9B84 - chains A and F of the 3 polymer chains in the assembly; structure by electron microscopy, 3.20 A resolution.

# Chain A
Name: Maltodextrin-binding protein, Double-stranded RNA-specific adenosine deaminase
From: Escherichia coli
Notes: EC 3.5.4.37
UniProt: chimeric construct of C3SHQ8, P55265: residues -264 to 101 from C3SHQ8 (C3SHQ8_ECOLX) positions 27-392 (UniProt number = residue number + 291); residues 127-1226 from P55265 positions 127-1226 (same numbers)
Sequence (1492 residues; numbered -265 to 1226; the number before each row is that of its first residue; numbers below 1 keep their minus sign (Met-265 is residue -265)):
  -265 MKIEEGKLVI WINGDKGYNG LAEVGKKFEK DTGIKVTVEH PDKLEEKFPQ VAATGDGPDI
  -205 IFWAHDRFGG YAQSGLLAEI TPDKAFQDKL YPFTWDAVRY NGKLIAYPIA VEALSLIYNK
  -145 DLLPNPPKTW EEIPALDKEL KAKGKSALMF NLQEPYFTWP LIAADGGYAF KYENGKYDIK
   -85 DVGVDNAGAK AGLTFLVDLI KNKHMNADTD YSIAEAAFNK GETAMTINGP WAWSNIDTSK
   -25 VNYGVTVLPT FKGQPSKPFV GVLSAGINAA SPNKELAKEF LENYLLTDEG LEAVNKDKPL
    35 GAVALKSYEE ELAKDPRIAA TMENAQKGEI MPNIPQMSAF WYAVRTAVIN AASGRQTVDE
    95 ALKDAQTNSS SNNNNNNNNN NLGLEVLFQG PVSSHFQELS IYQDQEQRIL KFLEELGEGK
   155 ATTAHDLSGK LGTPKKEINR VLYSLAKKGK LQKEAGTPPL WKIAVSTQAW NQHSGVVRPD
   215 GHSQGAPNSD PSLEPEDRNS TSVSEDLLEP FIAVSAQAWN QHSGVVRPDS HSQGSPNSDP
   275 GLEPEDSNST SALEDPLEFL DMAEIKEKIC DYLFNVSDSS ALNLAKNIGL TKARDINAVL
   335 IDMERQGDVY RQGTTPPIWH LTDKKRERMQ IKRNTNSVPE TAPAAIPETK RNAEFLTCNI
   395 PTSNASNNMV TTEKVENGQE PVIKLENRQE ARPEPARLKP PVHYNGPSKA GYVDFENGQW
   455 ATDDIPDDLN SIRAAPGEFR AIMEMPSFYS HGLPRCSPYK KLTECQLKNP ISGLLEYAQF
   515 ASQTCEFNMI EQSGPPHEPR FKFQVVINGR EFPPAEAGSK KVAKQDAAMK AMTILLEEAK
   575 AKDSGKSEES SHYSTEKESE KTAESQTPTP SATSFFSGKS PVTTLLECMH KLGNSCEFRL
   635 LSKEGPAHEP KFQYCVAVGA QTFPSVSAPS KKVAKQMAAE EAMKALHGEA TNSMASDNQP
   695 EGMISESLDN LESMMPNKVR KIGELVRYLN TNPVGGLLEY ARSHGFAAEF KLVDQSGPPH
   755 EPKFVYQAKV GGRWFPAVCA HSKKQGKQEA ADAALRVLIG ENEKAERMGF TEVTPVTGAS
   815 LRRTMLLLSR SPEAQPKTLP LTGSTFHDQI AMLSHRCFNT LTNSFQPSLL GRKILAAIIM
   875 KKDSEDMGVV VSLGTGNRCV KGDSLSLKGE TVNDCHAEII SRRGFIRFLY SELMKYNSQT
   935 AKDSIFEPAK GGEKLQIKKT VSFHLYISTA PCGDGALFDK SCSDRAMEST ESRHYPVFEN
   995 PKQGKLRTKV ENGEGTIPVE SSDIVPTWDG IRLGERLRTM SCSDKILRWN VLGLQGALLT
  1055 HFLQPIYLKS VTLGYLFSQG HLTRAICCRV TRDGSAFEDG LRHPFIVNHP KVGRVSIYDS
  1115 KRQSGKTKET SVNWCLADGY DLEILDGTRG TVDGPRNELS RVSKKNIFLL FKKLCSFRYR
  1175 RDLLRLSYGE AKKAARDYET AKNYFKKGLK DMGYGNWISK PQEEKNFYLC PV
Disordered / not traced: -265 to 839, 1224-1226
Differences from the reference sequence: initiating methionine (-265); linker (102-126)
Ion coordination: Zn2+ site 1: His910, Cys966, Cys1036; Zn2+ site 2: His988, Cys1081, Cys1082, His1103
Small-molecule neighbours: inositol hexakisphosphate (IHP): Asn907, Asp908, Ile913, Arg916, Arg917, Thr1033, Met1034, Lys1039, Arg1042, Gly1050, Ala1051, Leu1052, Lys1158, Tyr1182, Lys1186, Tyr1192, Lys1196, Trp1211, Ile1212, Ser1213, Lys1214, Lys1219
Curated features (UniProtKB/Swiss-Prot):
  - region: Ile716 to Thr725 (N-terminal extension of DRBM 3 and constituent of a bi-partite nuclear localization signal), Glu795 to Arg801 (C-terminal extension of DRBM 3 and constituent of a bi-partite nuclear localization signal)
  - active site: Glu912 (Proton donor)
  - binding site (Zn(2+)): His910, Cys966, Cys1036
  - modified residue: Ser285 (Phosphoserine), Ser481 (Phosphoserine), Thr601 (Phosphothreonine), Thr603 (Phosphothreonine), Ser614 (Phosphoserine), Ser629 (Phosphoserine), Ser636 (Phosphoserine), Thr808 (Phosphothreonine), Ser814 (Phosphoserine), Ser823 (Phosphoserine), Ser825 (Phosphoserine)
  - cross-link (Glycyl lysine isopeptide (Lys-Gly)): Lys384 (interchain with G-Cter in SUMO2), Lys408 (interchain with G-Cter in SUMO2), Lys418 (interchain with G-Cter in SUMO), Lys580 (interchain with G-Cter in SUMO2), Lys875 (interchain with G-Cter in SUMO2)
What the authors report for this chain:
  - binding site for the 66-nt RNA strand (chain F): Arg892, Lys895, Glu912, Lys996, Arg1001, Glu1008, Arg1030, Lys1115, Lys1120
  - mutagenesis - R1001E, R1030E, K1120E: decreased catalytic activity on HT-V2
  - mutagenesis - K895E, K996E, K1115E: unchanged catalytic activity on HT-V2
  - Zn2+ coordination: His910, Cys966, Cys1036
  - mutagenesis - E1008A, E1008Q, E1008R: increased catalytic activity on HT-V6
  - disease-associated variants - A870T, R892H, K999N, Y1112F, D1113H: unchanged catalytic activity on HT-V2 and HT-V5
  - disease-associated variants - Y1112F, D1113H: unchanged catalytic activity on HT-V16
  - mutagenesis - K895E, K996E, R1001E, R1030E, K1115E, K1120E: decreased catalytic activity on GLI-V11
  - mutagenesis - W1022A: decreased catalytic activity on GLI-V11, V32, or HT-V6
  - mutagenesis - W1022A: unchanged catalytic activity on HT-V2 and HT-V5
  - mutagenesis - D1023A: decreased catalytic activity on all RNAs
  - disease-associated variants - G1007R: abolished catalytic activity on all RNA substrates
  - disease-associated variants - A870T, R892H, K999N, Y1112F, D1113H: decreased catalytic activity on short GLI and HT RNAs
  - disease-associated variants - I872T: decreased catalytic activity
  - mutagenesis - K777E/K778A/K781A: abolished catalytic activity

# Chain F
Molecule: 66-nt RNA strand
Sequence (66 nucleotides; row label = number of the first residue in the row; note: 5 numbers in that range are skipped by the numbering (no residue carries them; nothing is unmodelled there)):
     1 GGGCUXUUCG UUUUCCUAUU GAGCAUAGCC G
    33 CUUCUUCGGC UAUGCUCAAU A
    58 GGAAAACGAA CAGU
Disordered / not traced: 1-2, 33-38
Modified / non-standard residues: 8AZ (8-aza-nebularine-5'-monophosphate) at position 6

# Chain A / chain F interface
Pairs across the interface (40; chain A residue first):
  Ile868(A) - 8AZ_6(F)  base contact
  Asn891(A) - 8AZ_6(F)  hydrogen bond to the sugar
  Asn891(A) - U7(F)  phosphate contact
  Arg892(A) - U7(F)  salt bridge to the phosphate
  Arg892(A) - U8(F)  salt bridge to the phosphate
  Lys895(A) - U8(F)  hydrogen bond to the phosphate
  Lys895(A) - C9(F)  salt bridge to the phosphate
  His910(A) - 8AZ_6(F)  sugar contact
  Ala911(A) - 8AZ_6(F)  base contact
  Glu912(A) - 8AZ_6(F)  base contact
  Ala964(A) - 8AZ_6(F)  base contact
  Pro965(A) - 8AZ_6(F)  base contact
  Cys966(A) - 8AZ_6(F)  base contact
  Leu971(A) - U71(F)  phosphate contact
  Arg1001(A) - G70(F)  phosphate contact
  Arg1001(A) - U71(F)  salt bridge to the phosphate
  Asn1006(A) - U7(F)  base contact
  Asn1006(A) - U8(F)  sugar contact
  Asn1006(A) - A67(F)  base contact
  Asn1006(A) - C68(F)  base contact
  Gly1007(A) - U7(F)  base contact
  Gly1007(A) - C68(F)  base contact
  Glu1008(A) - U5(F)  sugar contact
  Glu1008(A) - U7(F)  base contact
  Glu1008(A) - A67(F)  hydrogen bond to the base
  Glu1008(A) - C68(F)  hydrogen bond to the base
  Glu1008(A) - A69(F)  base contact
  Gly1009(A) - U5(F)  sugar contact
  Thr1010(A) - G70(F)  sugar contact
  Ile1011(A) - A69(F)  sugar contact
  Ile1011(A) - G70(F)  sugar contact
  Pro1012(A) - G70(F)  sugar contact
  Pro1012(A) - U71(F)  phosphate contact
  Glu1014(A) - G70(F)  phosphate contact
  Arg1030(A) - C68(F)  hydrogen bond to the base
  Arg1030(A) - A69(F)  phosphate contact
  Cys1036(A) - 8AZ_6(F)  base contact
  Ser1118(A) - U5(F)  phosphate contact
  Thr1121(A) - U7(F)  phosphate contact
  Thr1142(A) - U8(F)  phosphate contact
Also at the interface, not in a pair above, chain A (28 interface residues in all): Gly890, Ala970, Lys996

# Overview
28 residues of chain A face 10 of chain F across their interface, with 5 hydrogen bonds and 4 salt bridges.
Among the polar pairs are Glu1008(A)-A67(F), Glu1008(A)-C68(F) and Arg1030(A)-C68(F). The paper reports a
binding site for the 66-nt RNA strand (chain F) at Arg892(A), Lys895(A) and Glu912(A) among others; K895E,
K996E and R1001E of chain A, among others, reduce catalytic activity on GLI-V11; 19 substitutions were tested
in all.
Here chain A is Maltodextrin-binding protein, Double-stranded RNA-specific adenosine deaminase (Escherichia
coli) and chain F is a 66-nt RNA strand. Entry 9B84 (Cryo-EM structure of human ADAR1 in complex with dsRNA
derived from HT2C gene) was determined by electron microscopy (same publication as 9B83 and 9B89).
